PDB entry 4ZN8 | X-ray diffraction, 3.00 A resolution | chains C and D of the 4 polymer chains in the assembly

== Chain C (and D) ==
Protein: computationally modified engrailed homeodomain
Organism: Drosophila melanogaster
Notes: chain D of this document is another copy of the same molecule, construct and numbering; everything in this record applies to it too
Sequence (51 residues; each row starts with the number of its first residue):
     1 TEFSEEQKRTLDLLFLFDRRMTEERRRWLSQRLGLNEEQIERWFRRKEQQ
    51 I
Unresolved in the structure: 1-2, 49-51 (chain D: 1, 48-51)
Modified residues: Mse21 (selenomethionine)
Metal / ion sites: K+: Gln31 (shared with Arg27(D) of chain D)

== Interface between chain C and chain D ==
Residue-residue contacts (38):
  Phe3(C) - Trp43(D)  hydrophobic
  Gln7(C) - Leu33(D)  hydrogen bond (side chain-backbone)
  Gln7(C) - Leu35(D)
  Thr10(C) - Leu29(D)
  Thr10(C) - Leu33(D)
  Leu11(C) - Leu29(D)  hydrophobic
  Leu11(C) - Leu33(D)  hydrophobic
  Leu11(C) - Ile40(D)  hydrophobic
  Leu11(C) - Trp43(D)
  Leu11(C) - Phe44(D)  hydrophobic
  Asp12(C) - Trp43(D)
  Asp12(C) - Lys47(D)  salt bridge
  Leu14(C) - Arg25(D)
  Leu14(C) - Leu29(D)  hydrophobic
  Phe15(C) - Lys47(D)
  Asp18(C) - Arg25(D)
  Arg25(C) - Leu14(D)
  Arg25(C) - Asp18(D)  salt bridge
  Trp28(C) - Leu14(D)  hydrophobic
  Leu29(C) - Leu11(D)  hydrophobic
  Leu29(C) - Leu14(D)  hydrophobic
  Arg32(C) - Thr10(D)
  Leu33(C) - Gln7(D)  hydrogen bond (backbone-side chain)
  Leu33(C) - Thr10(D)
  Leu33(C) - Leu11(D)  hydrophobic
  Leu35(C) - Phe3(D)  hydrophobic
  Leu35(C) - Gln7(D)
  Gln39(C) - Glu2(D)
  Gln39(C) - Phe3(D)
  Ile40(C) - Leu11(D)  hydrophobic
  Arg42(C) - Glu2(D)  salt bridge
  Trp43(C) - Phe3(D)
  Trp43(C) - Lys8(D)
  Trp43(C) - Leu11(D)  hydrophobic
  Trp43(C) - Asp12(D)
  Phe44(C) - Leu11(D)  hydrophobic
  Lys47(C) - Asp12(D)
  Lys47(C) - Phe15(D)
Also at the interface, not in a pair above, chain C (23 interface residues in all): Lys8, Gly34, Glu48
Also at the interface, not in a pair above, chain D (19 interface residues in all): Trp28

== In short ==
23 residues of chain C face 19 of chain D across their interface, with 2 hydrogen bonds and 3 salt bridges.
Polar pairs include Asp12(C)-Lys47(D), Arg25(C)-Asp18(D) and Arg42(C)-Glu2(D).
Chain C and chain D are both computationally modified engrailed homeodomain (Drosophila melanogaster); the
structure, Using molecular dynamics simulations to predict domain swapping of computationally designed protein
variants, was determined by X-ray diffraction (same publication as 4NDK).
